PDB entry 5YEP | X-ray diffraction, 3.00 A resolution | chains B and C of the 4 polymer chains in the assembly

== Chain B (and C) ==
Name: Toxin-antitoxin system toxin HepN family
Organism: Shewanella oneidensis
Notes: chain C of this document is another copy of the same molecule, construct and numbering; everything in this record applies to it too
UniProt: Q8ECH6 (Q8ECH6_SHEON); numbering as in UniProt (aligned over 1-133)
Chain sequence (139 residues; each row starts with the number of its first residue):
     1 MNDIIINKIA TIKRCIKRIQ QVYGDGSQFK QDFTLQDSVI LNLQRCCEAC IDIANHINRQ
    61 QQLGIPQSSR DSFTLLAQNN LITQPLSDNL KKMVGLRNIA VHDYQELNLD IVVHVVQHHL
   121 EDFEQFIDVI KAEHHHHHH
Unresolved in the structure: 134-139 (chain C: 1, 134-139)
Construct notes: expression tag (134-139)
Modified residues: Mse-1 (selenomethionine; parent Met); Mse-93 (selenomethionine; parent Met)
Curated features (UniProtKB/Swiss-Prot):
  - motif: Arg-97 to Tyr-104 (RX(4)HXY motif)
  - active site: Arg-97, His-102
  - modified residue: Tyr-104 (O-tri-AMP-tyrosine)
What the authors report for this chain:
  - catalytic residues: Arg-97 to His-102 (proposed by the authors, not directly observed)
  - catalytic residues: Arg-97, His-102 (citing earlier work)

== Interface between chain B and chain C ==
Residue-residue contacts (26):
  Lys-8(B) with Asp-103(C)
  Arg-18(B) with Phe-33(C), hydrogen bond (side chain-backbone); Thr-34(C); Asp-37(C), salt bridge
  Phe-33(B) with Arg-18(C)
  Thr-34(B) with Arg-18(C), hydrogen bond; Val-22(C)
  Asp-37(B) with Arg-18(C), salt bridge; Ser-38(C), hydrogen bond; Leu-41(C); Asn-42(C); Arg-45(C), salt bridge
  Ser-38(B) with Thr-34(C); Asp-37(C), hydrogen bond
  Leu-41(B) with Asp-37(C); Ile-40(C), hydrophobic
  Asn-42(B) with Asp-37(C)
  Gln-44(B) with Gln-44(C), hydrogen bond
  Arg-45(B) with Asp-37(C), salt bridge
  Glu-48(B) with Val-101(C)
  Ala-100(B) with Arg-45(C), hydrogen bond (backbone-side chain)
  Val-101(B) with Gln-44(C); Arg-45(C); Glu-48(C)
  His-102(B) with Glu-48(C)
  Asp-103(B) with Lys-8(C), salt bridge
Other interface residues (no listed pair), chain B (19 interface residues in all): Thr-11, Val-22, Ile-40, Arg-97
Other interface residues (no listed pair), chain C (19 interface residues in all): Leu-35, Asp-52, Ala-100, His-102

== In short ==
The chain B/chain C interface involves 19 residues from each chain; the contacts include 6 hydrogen bonds and
5 salt bridges. Among the polar pairs are Arg-18(B)/Asp-37(C), Asp-37(B)/Arg-45(C) and Asp-103(B)/Lys-8(C).
UniProt lists active-site residues Arg-97(B) and His-102(B) on chain B. The paper reports catalytic residues
Arg-97(B) and His-102(B).
Both chains are Toxin-antitoxin system toxin HepN family (Shewanella oneidensis). Entry 5YEP (Crystal
structure of SO_3166-SO_3165 from Shewanella oneidensis) was determined by X-ray diffraction.
